7TQB - chains H and B of the 4 polymer chains in the assembly; structure by X-ray diffraction, 3.10 A resolution.

# Chain H
Protein: FAB S9.6 Heavy Chain
Organism: synthetic construct
Notes: antibody fragment or engineered binder
Sequence (231 residues; row label = number of the first residue in the row):
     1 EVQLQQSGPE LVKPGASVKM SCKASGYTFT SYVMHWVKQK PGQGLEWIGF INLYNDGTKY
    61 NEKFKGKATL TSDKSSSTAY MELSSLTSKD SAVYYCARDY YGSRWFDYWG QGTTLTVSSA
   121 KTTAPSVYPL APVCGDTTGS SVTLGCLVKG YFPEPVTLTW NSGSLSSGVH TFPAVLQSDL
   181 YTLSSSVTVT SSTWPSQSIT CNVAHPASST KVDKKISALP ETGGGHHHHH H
Disordered / not traced: 134-140, 216-231
Disulfides: Cys22-Cys96, Cys146-Cys201
From the paper describing this entry:
  - conformationally variable residues (loop rearrangement): Tyr100, Tyr101
  - binding site for the 13-nt RNA strand: Tyr101 to Arg104
  - binding site for the 13-nt DNA strand (chain B): Ser31, Tyr32, Tyr54, Asn55, Tyr100, Tyr101
  - mutagenesis - Y101A, G102L: abolished binding to hybrid
  - mutagenesis - Y101F, G102A (27-fold): decreased binding to hybrid
  - mutagenesis - Y54F, Y54H, Y54W: unchanged binding to dsRNA
  - mutagenesis - Y54Q, Y54R: increased binding to dsRNA
  - specificity-determining residues: Tyr54 (proposed by the authors, not directly observed)

# Chain B
Molecule: 13-nt DNA strand
Sequence (13 nucleotides; numbered 1 to 13; the number before each row is that of its first residue):
     1 CGTGTCAGAC AAG

# Interface between chain H and chain B
Residue-residue contacts (11; chain H residue first):
  Ser31(H) - DC6(B)  hydrogen bond to the phosphate
  Ser31(H) - DA7(B)  hydrogen bond to the phosphate
  Tyr32(H) - DA7(B)  hydrogen bond to the phosphate
  Tyr32(H) - DG8(B)  hydrogen bond to the phosphate
  Tyr54(H) - DT5(B)  sugar contact
  Tyr54(H) - DC6(B)  sugar contact
  Asn55(H) - DG4(B)  hydrogen bond to the base
  Tyr100(H) - DG8(B)  sugar contact
  Tyr100(H) - DA9(B)  hydrogen bond to the phosphate
  Tyr101(H) - DA7(B)  base contact
  Tyr101(H) - DG8(B)  sugar contact

# Summary
Chain H and chain B each contribute 6 residues to their interface; the contacts include 6 hydrogen bonds.
Among the polar pairs are Asn55(H)-DG4(B), Ser31(H)-DC6(B) and Ser31(H)-DA7(B). From the paper: a binding site
for the 13-nt DNA strand (chain B) at Ser31(H), Tyr32(H) and Tyr54(H) among others; Y101A and G102L of chain H
abolish binding to hybrid; 9 substitutions were tested in all.
Chain H is FAB S9.6 Heavy Chain (synthetic construct) and chain B is a 13-nt DNA strand; the structure,
Crystal structure of monoclonal S9.6 Fab bound to DNA-RNA hybrid, was determined by X-ray diffraction together
with 7TQA from the same study.
